Entry 1SMR (X-ray diffraction, 2.00 A resolution); this record covers chains A and B.

== Chain A ==
Protein: Renin
Organism: Mus musculus
Notes: EC 3.4.23.15
Reference sequence: P00796 (RENS_MOUSE); the construct lacks a stretch of the UniProt sequence and is renumbered around it, so the offset changes along the chain: -2 to 47 = UniProt 67-116; 48-97 = UniProt 119-168; 99-159 = UniProt 169-229; 160-277 = UniProt 231-348; 1 more segments
Chain sequence (335 residues; numbered -2 to 326 plus 7 insertion-coded residues; 1 number in that range is skipped by the numbering (no residue carries it; nothing is unmodelled there); the number before each row is that of its first residue; a row labelled like 47A-47B holds insertion residues (47A, then the next letters in order); numbers below 1 keep their minus sign (Thr-2 is residue -2)):
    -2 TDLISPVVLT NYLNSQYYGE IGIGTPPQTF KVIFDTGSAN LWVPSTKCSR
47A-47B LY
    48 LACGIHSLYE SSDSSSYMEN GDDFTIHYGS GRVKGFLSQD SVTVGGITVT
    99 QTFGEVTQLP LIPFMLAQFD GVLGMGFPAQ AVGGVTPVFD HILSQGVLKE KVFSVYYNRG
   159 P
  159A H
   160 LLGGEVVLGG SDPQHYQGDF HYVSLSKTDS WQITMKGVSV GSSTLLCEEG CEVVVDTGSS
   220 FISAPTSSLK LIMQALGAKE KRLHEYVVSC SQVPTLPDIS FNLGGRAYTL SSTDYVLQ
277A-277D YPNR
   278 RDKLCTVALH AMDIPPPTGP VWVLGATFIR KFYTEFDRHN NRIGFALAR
Unresolved in the structure: 277A-277D
Differences from the reference sequence: conflict Gln106 (Glu176 in P00796), Gln173 (Glu244 in P00796)
Cystine bridges: Cys45-Cys50, Cys206-Cys210, Cys249-Cys282
UniProt features mapped onto this chain:
  - active site: Asp32, Asp215

== Chain B ==
Protein: Inhibitor ch-66
Chain sequence (9 residues; numbered 1 to 9; the number before each row is that of its first residue):
     1 XHPFHXYYS
Modified residues: PIV (pivalic acid) at position 1; LPL (leu-hydroxyethylene-leu) at position 6

== How chain A and chain B interact ==
Pairs across the interface (52; chain A residue first):
  Leu10(A) - PIV_1(B)
  Ser12(A) - PIV_1(B)
  Gln13(A) - Phe4(B)
  Asp32(A) - LPL_6(B)
  Gly34(A) - LPL_6(B)
  Gly34(A) - Tyr7(B)  hydrogen bond (backbone-backbone)
  Ser35(A) - Tyr7(B)
  Ile73(A) - Tyr7(B)  hydrophobic
  His74(A) - LPL_6(B)
  His74(A) - Tyr7(B)
  His74(A) - Tyr8(B)  hydrogen bond (backbone-backbone)
  Tyr75(A) - His5(B)
  Tyr75(A) - LPL_6(B)
  Tyr75(A) - Tyr7(B)
  Tyr75(A) - Tyr8(B)
  Gly76(A) - His5(B)  hydrogen bond (backbone-backbone)
  Gly76(A) - LPL_6(B)  hydrogen bond (backbone-backbone)
  Ser77(A) - Phe4(B)
  Ser77(A) - His5(B)  hydrogen bond (side chain-backbone)
  Pro111(A) - His2(B)
  Pro111(A) - Phe4(B)
  Leu114(A) - His2(B)
  Leu114(A) - Phe4(B)
  Ala115(A) - Phe4(B)
  Phe117(A) - Phe4(B)  hydrophobic
  Val120(A) - LPL_6(B)
  Gln128(A) - Tyr7(B)
  Val130(A) - Tyr7(B)  hydrophobic
  Val213(A) - LPL_6(B)
  Asp215(A) - LPL_6(B)
  Gly217(A) - Phe4(B)
  Gly217(A) - LPL_6(B)  hydrogen bond (backbone-backbone)
  Ser218(A) - Phe4(B)
  Ser218(A) - His5(B)
  Ser219(A) - Pro3(B)
  Ser219(A) - Phe4(B)  hydrogen bond (side chain-backbone)
  Phe220(A) - PIV_1(B)
  Phe220(A) - Pro3(B)  hydrophobic
  Ser222(A) - His5(B)  hydrogen bond
  Leu276(A) - PIV_1(B)
  His287(A) - Pro3(B)
  His287(A) - His5(B)
  Met289(A) - His5(B)
  Ile291(A) - LPL_6(B)
  Ile291(A) - Tyr8(B)  hydrophobic
  Pro292(A) - Tyr8(B)  hydrophobic
  Pro294(A) - Ser9(B)
  Thr295(A) - Tyr7(B)
  Thr295(A) - Tyr8(B)
  Thr295(A) - Ser9(B)  hydrogen bond (side chain-backbone)
  Val298(A) - LPL_6(B)
  Val300(A) - His5(B)
Interface residues without a listed pair, chain A (36 interface residues in all): Ile30, Phe112

== Overview ==
Chain A and chain B form an interface of 36 and 9 residues respectively, with 9 hydrogen bonds. Polar pairs
include Ser77(A)-His5(B), Ser219(A)-Phe4(B) and Ser222(A)-His5(B). UniProt lists active-site residues Asp32(A)
and Asp215(A) on chain A.
Chain A is Renin (Mus musculus) and chain B is Inhibitor ch-66; the structure, The 3-d structure of mouse
submaxillary renin complexed with a decapeptide inhibitor ch-66 based on the ..., was determined by X-ray
diffraction.
